3GHG - chains A and B of the 10 polymer chains in the assembly; structure by X-ray diffraction, 2.90 A resolution.

# Chain A
Name: Fibrinogen alpha chain
Source organism: Homo sapiens
Notes: fragment: mature chain
Reference sequence: P02671 (FIBA_HUMAN); residues 1-562 here correspond to UniProt positions 20-581 (UniProt number = residue number + 19)
Chain sequence (562 residues; numbered 1 to 562; the number before each row is that of its first residue):
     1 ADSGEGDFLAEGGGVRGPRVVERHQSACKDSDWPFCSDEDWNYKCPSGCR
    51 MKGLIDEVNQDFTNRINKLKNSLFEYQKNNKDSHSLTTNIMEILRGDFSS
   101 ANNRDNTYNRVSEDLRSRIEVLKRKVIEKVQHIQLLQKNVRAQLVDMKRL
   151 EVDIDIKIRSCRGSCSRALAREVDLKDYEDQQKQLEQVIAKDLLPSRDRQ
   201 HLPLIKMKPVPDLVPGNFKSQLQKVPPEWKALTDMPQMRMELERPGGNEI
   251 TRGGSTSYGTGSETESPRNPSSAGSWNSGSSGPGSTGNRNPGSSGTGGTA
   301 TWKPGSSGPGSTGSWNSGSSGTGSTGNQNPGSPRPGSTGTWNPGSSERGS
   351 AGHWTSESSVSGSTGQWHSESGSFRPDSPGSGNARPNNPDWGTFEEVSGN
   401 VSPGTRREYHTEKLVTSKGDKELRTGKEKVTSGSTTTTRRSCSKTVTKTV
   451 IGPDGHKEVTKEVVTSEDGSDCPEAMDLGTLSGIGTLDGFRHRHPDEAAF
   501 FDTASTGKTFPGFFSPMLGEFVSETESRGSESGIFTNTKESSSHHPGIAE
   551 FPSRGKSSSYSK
Disordered / not traced: 1-26, 201-562
UniProt features mapped onto this chain:
  - region: Gly-17 to Arg-19 (Alpha-chain polymerization, binding distal domain of another fibrin gamma chain)
  - site (Cleavage): Arg-16, Gly-17, Lys-81, Asp-82, Asn-102, Asn-103, Arg-104, Asp-105
  - modified residue: Ser-3 (Phosphoserine), Ser-26 (Phosphoserine), Ser-31 (Phosphoserine), Ser-37 (Phosphoserine), Ser-262 (Phosphoserine), Ser-272 (Phosphoserine), Ser-275 (Phosphoserine), Ser-345 (Phosphoserine), Thr-393 (Phosphothreonine), Ser-432 (Phosphoserine), Ser-482 (Phosphoserine), Thr-486 (Phosphothreonine), Ser-505 (Phosphoserine), Ser-541 (Phosphoserine), Pro-546 (4-hydroxyproline)
  - glycosylation: Thr-301 (O-linked (GalNAc...) threonine), Ser-332 (O-linked (GalNAc...) serine), Ser-434 (N-linked (GlcNAc...) asparagine)
  - cross-link: Lys-303 (Isoglutamyl lysine isopeptide (Lys-Gln) (interchain with Q-41 in alpha-2-antiplasmin)), Gln-328 (Isoglutamyl lysine isopeptide (Gln-Lys) (interchain with K-?)), Gln-366 (Isoglutamyl lysine isopeptide (Gln-Lys) (interchain with K-?)), Lys-508 (Isoglutamyl lysine isopeptide (Lys-Gln) (interchain with Q-?)), Lys-539 (Isoglutamyl lysine isopeptide (Lys-Gln) (interchain with Q-?)), Lys-556 (Isoglutamyl lysine isopeptide (Lys-Gln) (interchain with Q-?)), Lys-562 (Isoglutamyl lysine isopeptide (Lys-Gln) (interchain with Q-?))

# Chain B
Name: Fibrinogen beta chain
Source organism: Homo sapiens
Notes: fragment: mature chain
Reference sequence: P02675 (FIBB_HUMAN); residues 1-461 here correspond to UniProt positions 31-491 (UniProt number = residue number + 30)
Chain sequence (461 residues; each row starts with the number of its first residue):
     1 QGVNDNEEGFFSARGHRPLDKKREEAPSLRPAPPPISGGGYRARPAKAAA
    51 TQKKVERKAPDAGGCLHADPDLGVLCPTGCQLQEALLQQERPIRNSVDEL
   101 NNNVEAVSQTSSSSFQYMYLLKDLWQKRQKQVKDNENVVNEYSSELEKHQ
   151 LYIDETVNSNIPTNLRVLRSILENLRSKIQKLESDVSAQMEYCRTPCTVS
   201 CNIPVVSGKECEEIIRKGGETSEMYLIQPDSSVKPYRVYCDMNTENGGWT
   251 VIQNRQDGSVDFGRKWDPYKQGFGNVATNTDGKNYCGLPGEYWLGNDKIS
   301 QLTRMGPTELLIEMEDWKGDKVKAHYGGFTVQNEANKYQISVNKYRGTAG
   351 NALMDGASQLMGENRTMTIHNGMFFSTYDRDNDGWLTSDPRKQCSKEDGG
   401 GWWYNRCHAANPNGRYYWGGQYTWDMAKHGTDDGVVWMNWKGSWYSMRKM
   451 SMKIRPFFPQQ
Disordered / not traced: 1-57, 459-461
Disulfide bonds: Cys-201/Cys-286, Cys-211/Cys-240, Cys-394/Cys-407
Metal / ion sites: Ca2+: Asp-381, Asp-383, Trp-385
UniProt features mapped onto this chain:
  - region: Gly-15 to Arg-17 (Beta-chain polymerization, binding distal domain of another fibrin)
  - site (Cleavage): Arg-14, Gly-15, Lys-122, Asp-123, Lys-130, Gln-131, Lys-133, Asp-134
  - modified residue: Gln-1 (Pyrrolidone carboxylic acid)
  - glycosylation: Asn-364 (N-linked (GlcNAc...) asparagine)

# Interface between chain A and chain B
Pairs across the interface (116; chain A residue first):
  Gly-48(A) / Pro-77(B)
  Gly-48(A) / Leu-82(B)
  Cys-49(A) / Asp-61(B)
  Cys-49(A) / Ala-62(B)  hydrogen bond (backbone-backbone)
  Cys-49(A) / Leu-75(B)
  Cys-49(A) / Cys-76(B)  disulfide
  Cys-49(A) / Pro-77(B)
  Arg-50(A) / Ala-59(B)
  Arg-50(A) / Pro-60(B)
  Arg-50(A) / Asp-61(B)
  Met-51(A) / Leu-82(B)  hydrophobic
  Lys-52(A) / Ala-62(B)
  Lys-52(A) / Gly-63(B)
  Lys-52(A) / Pro-77(B)
  Lys-52(A) / Leu-82(B)
  Gly-53(A) / Pro-60(B)
  Gly-53(A) / Asp-61(B)
  Gly-53(A) / Ala-62(B)
  Ile-55(A) / Leu-82(B)  hydrophobic
  Ile-55(A) / Leu-86(B)  hydrophobic
  Glu-57(A) / Pro-60(B)
  Asn-59(A) / Leu-86(B)
  Asn-59(A) / Gln-89(B)  hydrogen bond
  Asn-59(A) / Ile-93(B)
  Ile-66(A) / Leu-100(B)  hydrophobic
  Leu-69(A) / Leu-100(B)  hydrophobic
  Lys-70(A) / Leu-100(B)
  Leu-73(A) / Leu-100(B)  hydrophobic
  Leu-73(A) / Val-104(B)  hydrophobic
  Leu-94(A) / Trp-125(B)  hydrophobic
  Phe-98(A) / Trp-125(B)  hydrophobic
  Phe-98(A) / Arg-128(B)  hydrogen bond (backbone-side chain)
  Phe-98(A) / Gln-129(B)
  Tyr-108(A) / Asn-140(B)  hydrogen bond
  Tyr-108(A) / Ser-143(B)
  Ile-119(A) / Gln-150(B)
  Leu-122(A) / Ile-153(B)  hydrophobic
  Lys-123(A) / His-149(B)  hydrogen bond
  Ile-133(A) / Asn-164(B)
  Gln-137(A) / Asn-164(B)  hydrogen bond
  Val-140(A) / Leu-172(B)  hydrophobic
  Leu-144(A) / Ile-171(B)  hydrophobic
  Leu-144(A) / Leu-175(B)  hydrophobic
  Met-147(A) / Leu-175(B)
  Met-147(A) / Ile-179(B)
  Lys-148(A) / Thr-423(B)
  Lys-148(A) / Asp-425(B)  salt bridge
  Lys-148(A) / Met-426(B)
  Arg-149(A) / Trp-424(B)  hydrogen bond (side chain-backbone)
  Arg-149(A) / Asp-425(B)
  Arg-149(A) / Met-426(B)
  Arg-149(A) / Ala-427(B)  hydrogen bond (side chain-backbone)
  Arg-149(A) / Gly-430(B)
  Glu-151(A) / Leu-182(B)
  Val-152(A) / Tyr-417(B)  hydrophobic
  Val-152(A) / Met-426(B)
  Asp-153(A) / Arg-415(B)  salt bridge
  Asp-153(A) / Lys-428(B)  salt bridge
  Ile-154(A) / Leu-182(B)  hydrophobic
  Ile-154(A) / Val-186(B)  hydrophobic
  Ile-156(A) / Arg-415(B)
  Ile-156(A) / Tyr-416(B)
  Lys-157(A) / Lys-428(B)
  Ile-158(A) / Asp-185(B)
  Ile-158(A) / Gln-189(B)
  Arg-159(A) / Gly-258(B)
  Arg-159(A) / Ser-259(B)
  Arg-159(A) / Trp-418(B)
  Ser-160(A) / Gly-258(B)
  Ser-160(A) / Ser-259(B)
  Ser-160(A) / Val-260(B)
  Ser-160(A) / Asp-261(B)  hydrogen bond (side chain-backbone)
  Arg-162(A) / Cys-197(B)
  Arg-162(A) / Asp-257(B)  salt bridge
  Arg-162(A) / Ser-259(B)
  Gly-163(A) / Cys-197(B)  hydrogen bond (backbone-side chain)
  Gly-163(A) / Ser-259(B)  hydrogen bond (backbone-backbone)
  Gly-163(A) / Asn-275(B)  hydrogen bond (backbone-side chain)
  Ser-164(A) / Pro-196(B)
  Ser-164(A) / Cys-197(B)  hydrogen bond (backbone-backbone)
  Cys-165(A) / Tyr-192(B)
  Cys-165(A) / Cys-193(B)  disulfide
  Cys-165(A) / Pro-196(B)  hydrophobic
  Cys-165(A) / Cys-197(B)
  Ser-166(A) / Tyr-192(B)
  Ser-166(A) / Thr-195(B)  hydrogen bond (backbone-backbone)
  Ser-166(A) / Pro-196(B)
  Ser-166(A) / Cys-197(B)
  Arg-167(A) / Gln-189(B)
  Arg-167(A) / Tyr-192(B)
  Ala-168(A) / Gln-189(B)
  Leu-169(A) / Asp-185(B)
  Leu-169(A) / Gln-189(B)
  Leu-169(A) / Tyr-192(B)
  Arg-171(A) / Leu-182(B)
  Arg-171(A) / Asp-185(B)  salt bridge
  Leu-175(A) / Met-426(B)  hydrophobic
  Asp-177(A) / Asn-174(B)
  Asp-177(A) / Lys-178(B)  salt bridge
  Tyr-178(A) / Leu-175(B)  hydrophobic
  Tyr-178(A) / Lys-178(B)
  Gln-181(A) / Ile-171(B)
  Gln-181(A) / Asn-174(B)
  Gln-182(A) / Asp-425(B)  hydrogen bond
  Gln-184(A) / Val-167(B)
  Val-188(A) / Asn-164(B)
  Val-188(A) / Val-167(B)  hydrophobic
  Asp-192(A) / Asn-164(B)
  Leu-194(A) / Tyr-152(B)  hydrophobic
  Leu-194(A) / Ile-153(B)  hydrophobic
  Leu-194(A) / Thr-156(B)
  Arg-197(A) / Glu-145(B)  salt bridge
  Arg-197(A) / His-149(B)
  Arg-197(A) / Tyr-152(B)
  Gln-200(A) / Leu-146(B)
  Gln-200(A) / His-149(B)  hydrogen bond
Also at the interface, not in a pair above, chain A (70 interface residues in all): Ser-47, Leu-54, Asp-56, Gln-77, Arg-116, Val-126, Lys-129, Gln-143, Val-145, Asp-155, Cys-161, Glu-179, Leu-185, Pro-195, Ser-196
Also at the interface, not in a pair above, chain B (72 interface residues in all): Gly-64, Gln-81, Ser-96, Val-107, Val-132, Tyr-142, Val-157, Ile-161, Leu-165, Leu-168, Ser-170, Ala-188
Inter-chain disulfides: Cys-49(A)/Cys-76(B), Cys-165(A)/Cys-193(B)

# Summary
70 residues of chain A face 72 of chain B across their interface; the contacts include 2 disulfide bonds, 16
hydrogen bonds and 7 salt bridges. Among the polar pairs are Lys-148(A)/Asp-425(B), Asp-153(A)/Arg-415(B) and
Asp-153(A)/Lys-428(B). Asp-381(B), Asp-383(B) and Trp-385(B) form the Ca2+ site.
Chain A is Fibrinogen alpha chain and chain B is Fibrinogen beta chain, both from Homo sapiens; the structure,
Crystal Structure of Human Fibrinogen, was determined by X-ray diffraction.
